Entry 8ZED (X-ray diffraction, 2.37 A resolution); this record covers chains A and B.

# Chain A (and B)
Molecule: AtoB aldolase
From: Aspergillus ochraceus
Notes: chain B of this document is another copy of the same molecule, construct and numbering; everything in this record applies to it too
Amino-acid sequence (147 residues; numbered 20 to 166; the number before each row is that of its first residue):
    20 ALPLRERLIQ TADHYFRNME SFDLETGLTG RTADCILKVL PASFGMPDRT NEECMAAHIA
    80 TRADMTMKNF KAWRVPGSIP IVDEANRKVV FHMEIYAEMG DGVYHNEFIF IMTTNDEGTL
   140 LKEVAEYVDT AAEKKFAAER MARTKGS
Disordered / not traced: 158-166
Bound ions: Ca2+: H124, N125

# Chain A / chain B interface
Pairs across the interface - 51 pairs, chain A then chain B:
  R24(A) - D102(B)  salt bridge
  R24(A) - N105(B)
  L59(A) - H111(B)
  L59(A) - E126(B)
  P60(A) - E126(B)
  P60(A) - D148(B)
  A61(A) - E126(B)  hydrogen bond (backbone-side chain)
  S62(A) - D148(B)  hydrogen bond
  I98(A) - N105(B)
  I98(A) - K107(B)
  P99(A) - D102(B)
  P99(A) - N105(B)  hydrogen bond (backbone-side chain)
  I100(A) - D102(B)
  I100(A) - K107(B)
  I100(A) - V109(B)  hydrophobic
  I100(A) - I130(B)  hydrophobic
  V101(A) - V101(B)
  V101(A) - D102(B)  hydrogen bond (backbone-side chain)
  D102(A) - R24(B)  salt bridge
  D102(A) - P99(B)
  D102(A) - I100(B)
  D102(A) - V101(B)  hydrogen bond (side chain-backbone)
  N105(A) - R24(B)
  N105(A) - I98(B)
  N105(A) - P99(B)
  K107(A) - I98(B)
  K107(A) - I100(B)
  V109(A) - I100(B)  hydrophobic
  H111(A) - L59(B)
  E126(A) - P60(B)
  E126(A) - A61(B)  hydrogen bond (side chain-backbone)
  E126(A) - Y146(B)  hydrogen bond (backbone-side chain)
  I128(A) - I128(B)  hydrophobic
  I128(A) - Y146(B)  hydrophobic
  I130(A) - I100(B)  hydrophobic
  Y146(A) - E126(B)  hydrogen bond (side chain-backbone)
  Y146(A) - I128(B)  hydrophobic
  Y146(A) - Y146(B)  hydrophobic
  Y146(A) - V147(B)
  Y146(A) - D148(B)  hydrogen bond (side chain-backbone)
  V147(A) - Y146(B)
  D148(A) - P60(B)
  D148(A) - S62(B)  hydrogen bond
  D148(A) - Y146(B)  hydrogen bond (backbone-side chain)
  D148(A) - T149(B)  hydrogen bond
  T149(A) - D148(B)  hydrogen bond
  T149(A) - T149(B)  hydrogen bond (side chain-backbone)
  T149(A) - A150(B)  hydrogen bond (side chain-backbone)
  A150(A) - T149(B)  hydrogen bond (backbone-side chain)
  A150(A) - A150(B)
  K153(A) - A150(B)
Other interface residues (no listed pair), chain A (24 interface residues in all): F127
Other interface residues (no listed pair), chain B (25 interface residues in all): A104, F127, K153

# Overview
24 residues of chain A and 25 residues of chain B are in contact, with 16 hydrogen bonds and 2 salt bridges.
Polar pairs include R24(A)-D102(B), A61(A)-E126(B) and S62(A)-D148(B). The Ca2+ site is built by H124(A) and
N125(A).
Chain A and chain B are both AtoB aldolase (Aspergillus ochraceus); the structure, Crystal structure of
aldolase AtoB, was determined by X-ray diffraction, deposited together with 8ZEC and 9JLM.
